1TWW - chain A; structure by X-ray diffraction, 2.50 A resolution.

== Chain A ==
Molecule: DHPS, Dihydropteroate synthase
Organism: Bacillus anthracis
Notes: EC 2.5.1.15
UniProt: Q81VW8 (Q81VW8_BACAN); numbering as in UniProt (aligned over 1-277)
Sequence (297 residues; each row starts with the number of its first residue; numbers below 1 keep their minus sign (Met-19 is residue -19)):
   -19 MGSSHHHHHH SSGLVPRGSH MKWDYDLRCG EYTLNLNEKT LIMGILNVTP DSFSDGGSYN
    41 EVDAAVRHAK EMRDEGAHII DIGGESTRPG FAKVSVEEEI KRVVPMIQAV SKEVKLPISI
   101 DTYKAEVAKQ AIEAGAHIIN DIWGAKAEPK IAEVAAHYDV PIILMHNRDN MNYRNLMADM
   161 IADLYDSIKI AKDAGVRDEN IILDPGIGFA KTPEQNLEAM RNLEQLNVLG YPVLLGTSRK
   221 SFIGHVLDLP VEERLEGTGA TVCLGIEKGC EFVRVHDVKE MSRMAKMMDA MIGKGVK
Disordered / not traced: -19 to 1, 67-73, 275-277
Construct notes: expression tag (-19 to 0)
Ligand contacts: 6-hydroxymethylpterin-diphosphate (HH2): Ile25, Ser66, Asp101, Asn120, Ile122, Ile143, Met145, Asp184, Ile187, Phe189, Leu214, Gly216, Lys220, Arg254, His256

== Summary ==
Chain A binds 6-hydroxymethylpterin-diphosphate.
Chain A is DHPS, Dihydropteroate synthase (Bacillus anthracis); the structure, Dihydropteroate Synthetase,
With Bound Substrate Analogue PtPP, From Bacillus anthracis, was determined by X-ray diffraction together with
1TWS, 1TWZ, 1TX0 and 1TX2 from the same study.
